PDB entry 5Z3U | electron microscopy, 4.31 A resolution (low resolution: residue-level contacts below are approximate; hydrogen-bond / salt-bridge calls are withheld) | chains B and I of the 11 polymer chains in the assembly

Chain B:
Protein: Histone H4
Source organism: Xenopus laevis
UniProtKB: P62799 (H4_XENLA); residues 1-102 here correspond to UniProt positions 2-103 (UniProt number = residue number + 1)
Sequence (102 residues; each row starts with the number of its first residue):
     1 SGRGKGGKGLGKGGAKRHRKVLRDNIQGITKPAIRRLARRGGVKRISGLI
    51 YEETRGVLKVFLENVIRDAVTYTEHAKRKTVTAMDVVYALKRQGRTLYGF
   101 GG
Disordered / not traced: 1-14, 102
UniProt features mapped onto this chain:
  - DNA-binding region: Lys-16 to Lys-20
  - modified residue: Ser-1 (N-acetylserine), Arg-3 (Asymmetric dimethylarginine), Lys-5 (N6-(2-hydroxyisobutyryl)lysine), Lys-8 (N6-(2-hydroxyisobutyryl)lysine), Lys-12 (N6-(2-hydroxyisobutyryl)lysine), Lys-16 (N6-(2-hydroxyisobutyryl)lysine), Lys-20 (N6,N6,N6-trimethyllysine), Lys-31 (N6-(2-hydroxyisobutyryl)lysine), Lys-44 (N6-(2-hydroxyisobutyryl)lysine), Ser-47 (Phosphoserine), Tyr-51 (Phosphotyrosine), Lys-59 (N6-(2-hydroxyisobutyryl)lysine), Lys-77 (N6-(2-hydroxyisobutyryl)lysine), Lys-79 (N6-(2-hydroxyisobutyryl)lysine), Tyr-88 (Phosphotyrosine), Lys-91 (N6-(2-hydroxyisobutyryl)lysine)
  - cross-link (Glycyl lysine isopeptide (Lys-Gly)): Lys-31 (interchain with G-Cter in UFM1), Lys-91 (interchain with G-Cter in ubiquitin)

Chain I:
Molecule: 167-nt DNA strand
Sequence (167 nucleotides; numbered 1 to 167; the number before each row is that of its first residue):
     1 ATCGAGAATCCCGGTGCCGAGGCCGCTCAATTGGTCGTAGACAGCTCTAG
    51 CACCGCTTAAACGCACGTACGCGCTGTCCCCCGCGTTTTAACCGCCAAGG
   101 GGATTACTCCCTAGTCTCCAGGCACGTGTCAGATATATACATCCTGAAGC
   151 TTGTCGAGAAGTACGAT
Disordered / not traced: 1, 148-167

Interface between chain B and chain I:
Pairs across the interface (10; chain B residue first):
  Arg-45(B) / DC81(I)
  Arg-45(B) / DC82(I)
  Ile-46(B) / DC81(I)
  Ile-46(B) / DC82(I)
  Gly-48(B) / DC81(I)
  Arg-78(B) / DG102(I)
  Lys-79(B) / DG101(I)
  Lys-79(B) / DG102(I)
  Thr-80(B) / DG101(I)
  Thr-80(B) / DG102(I)
Also at the interface, not in a pair above, chain B (10 interface residues in all): Arg-35, Arg-39, Ser-47, Lys-77
Also at the interface, not in a pair above, chain I (5 interface residues in all): DA103

Overview:
The interface between chain B and chain I involves 10 residues on one side and 5 on the other. Curated
annotation (UniProt) lists a DNA-binding region on chain B.
Here chain B is Histone H4 (Xenopus laevis) and chain I is a 167-nt DNA strand. Entry 5Z3U (Structure of
Snf2-nucleosome complex at shl2 in ADP BeFx state) was determined by electron microscopy, deposited together
with 5Z3V, 5Z3L, 5Z3O, 6IY2 and 6IY3.
